Entry 6JFX (X-ray diffraction, 1.98 A resolution); this record covers chain A.

Chain A:
Protein: Pulullanase
From: Paenibacillus barengoltzii
Notes: EC 3.2.1.41
Reference sequence: A0A0C5GWS2 (A0A0C5GWS2_9BACL); numbering as in UniProt (aligned over 1-675)
Sequence (675 residues; row label = number of the first residue in the row):
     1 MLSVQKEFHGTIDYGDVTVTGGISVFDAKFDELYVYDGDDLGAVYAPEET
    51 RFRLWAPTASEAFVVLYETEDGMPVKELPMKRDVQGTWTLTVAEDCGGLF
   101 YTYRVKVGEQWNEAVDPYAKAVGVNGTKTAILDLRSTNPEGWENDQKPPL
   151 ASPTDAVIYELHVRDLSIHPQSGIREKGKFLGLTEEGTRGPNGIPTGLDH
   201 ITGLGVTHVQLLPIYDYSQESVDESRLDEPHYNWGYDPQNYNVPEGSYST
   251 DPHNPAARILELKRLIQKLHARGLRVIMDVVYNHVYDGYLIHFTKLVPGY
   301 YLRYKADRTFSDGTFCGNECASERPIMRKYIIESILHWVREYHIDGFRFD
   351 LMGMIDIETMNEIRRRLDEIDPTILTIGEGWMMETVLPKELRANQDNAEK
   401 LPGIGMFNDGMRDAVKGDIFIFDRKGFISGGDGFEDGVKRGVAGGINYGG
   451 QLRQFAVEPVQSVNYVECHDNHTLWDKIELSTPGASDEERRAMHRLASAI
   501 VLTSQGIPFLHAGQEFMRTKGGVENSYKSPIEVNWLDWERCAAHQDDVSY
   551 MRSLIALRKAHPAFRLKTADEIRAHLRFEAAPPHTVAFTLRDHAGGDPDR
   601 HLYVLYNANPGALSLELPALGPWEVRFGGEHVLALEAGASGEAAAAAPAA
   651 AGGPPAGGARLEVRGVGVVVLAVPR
Not modelled in the structure: 1-8, 641-657
Metal / ion sites: Ca2+: D216, Y217, E224, E245

In short:
The Ca2+ site is built by D216, Y217, E224 and E245.
Chain A is Pulullanase (Paenibacillus barengoltzii); the structure, Crystal structure of Pullulanase from
Paenibacillus barengoltzii complex with maltopentaose, was determined by X-ray diffraction, deposited together
with 6JHF, 6JEQ and 6JFJ.
